Entry 1IGY (X-ray diffraction, 3.20 A resolution); this record covers chains B and D of the 4 polymer chains in the assembly.

Chain B (and D):
Name: IGG1 intact antibody mab61.1.3
Source organism: Mus musculus
Notes: antibody fragment or engineered binder; chain D of this document is another copy of the same molecule, construct and numbering; everything in this record applies to it too
Amino-acid sequence (434 residues; each row starts with the number of its first residue; note: 43 numbers in that range are skipped by the numbering (no residue carries them; nothing is unmodelled there); a row labelled like 82A-82C holds insertion residues (82A, then the next letters in order)):
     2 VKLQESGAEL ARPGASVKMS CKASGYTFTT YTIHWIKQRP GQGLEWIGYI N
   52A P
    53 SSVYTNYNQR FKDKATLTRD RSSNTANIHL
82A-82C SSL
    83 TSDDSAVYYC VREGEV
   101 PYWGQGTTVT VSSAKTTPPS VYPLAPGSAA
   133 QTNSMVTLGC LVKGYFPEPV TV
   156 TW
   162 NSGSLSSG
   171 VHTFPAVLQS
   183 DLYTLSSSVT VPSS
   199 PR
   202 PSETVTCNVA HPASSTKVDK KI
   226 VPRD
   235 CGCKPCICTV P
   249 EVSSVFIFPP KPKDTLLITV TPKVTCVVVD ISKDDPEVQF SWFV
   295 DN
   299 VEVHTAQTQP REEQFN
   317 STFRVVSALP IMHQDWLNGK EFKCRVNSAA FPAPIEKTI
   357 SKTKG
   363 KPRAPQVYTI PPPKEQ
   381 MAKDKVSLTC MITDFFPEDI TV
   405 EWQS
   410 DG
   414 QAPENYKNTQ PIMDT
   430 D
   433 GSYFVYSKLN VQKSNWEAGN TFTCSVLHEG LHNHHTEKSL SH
Sequence notes: conflict Lys-3 (Gln22 in 194362), Glu-6 (Gln25 in 194362), Ala-9 (Pro28 in 194362), 57 further conflict positions vs the reference (194362) not listed
Cystine bridges: Cys-22/Cys-92, Cys-142/Cys-208, Cys-274/Cys-340, Cys-390/Cys-456
Covalently attached groups: glycan linked to Asn-314
Reported in the primary citation:
  - post-translational modification sites: Asn-314
  - conformationally variable residues: Asp-229

How chain B and chain D interact:
Pairs across the interface (37):
  Cys-235(B) / Cys-237(D)
  Cys-237(B) / Cys-237(D)  disulfide
  Pro-239(B) / Cys-240(D)  hydrogen bond (backbone-side chain)
  Pro-239(B) / Asn-314(D)
  Cys-240(B) / Cys-240(D)  disulfide
  Ile-241(B) / Cys-240(D)
  Ile-241(B) / Cys-242(D)  hydrogen bond (backbone-side chain)
  Cys-242(B) / Cys-240(D)  hydrophobic
  Cys-242(B) / Cys-242(D)  disulfide
  Gln-368(B) / Lys-383(D)
  Tyr-370(B) / Glu-377(D)
  Tyr-370(B) / Gln-378(D)
  Thr-371(B) / Glu-377(D)
  Ile-372(B) / Ile-372(D)  hydrophobic
  Ile-372(B) / Pro-375(D)  hydrophobic
  Pro-375(B) / Ile-372(D)  hydrophobic
  Glu-377(B) / Tyr-370(D)
  Glu-377(B) / Thr-371(D)
  Glu-377(B) / Lys-470(D)  salt bridge
  Gln-378(B) / Tyr-370(D)
  Ser-387(B) / Met-391(D)
  Thr-389(B) / Tyr-438(D)  hydrogen bond
  Met-391(B) / Ser-387(D)
  Asn-418(B) / Thr-428(D)
  Asp-427(B) / Lys-440(D)  salt bridge
  Asp-427(B) / Asn-442(D)  hydrogen bond
  Thr-428(B) / Asn-418(D)  hydrogen bond
  Thr-428(B) / Asn-442(D)
  Phe-436(B) / Lys-440(D)
  Tyr-438(B) / Thr-389(D)  hydrogen bond
  Tyr-438(B) / Tyr-438(D)  hydrophobic
  Tyr-438(B) / Lys-440(D)
  Lys-440(B) / Asp-427(D)  salt bridge
  Lys-440(B) / Phe-436(D)
  Lys-440(B) / Tyr-438(D)
  Asn-442(B) / Asp-427(D)  hydrogen bond
  Lys-470(B) / Glu-377(D)  salt bridge
Also at the interface, not in a pair above, chain B (31 interface residues in all): Lys-383, Asp-394, Lys-420, Thr-422, Gln-423, Ile-425, Met-426
Also at the interface, not in a pair above, chain D (30 interface residues in all): Gly-236, Lys-238, Gln-368, Asp-394, Lys-420, Thr-422, Gln-423, Ile-425
Inter-chain disulfides: Cys-237(B)/Cys-237(D), Cys-240(B)/Cys-240(D), Cys-242(B)/Cys-242(D)
The authors on this interface:
  - residue pairs: Cys-237(B)/Cys-237(D), Cys-240(B)/Cys-240(D), Cys-242(B)/Cys-242(D)
  - interface residues, chain B: Val-55(B)

Summary:
Chain B and chain D form an interface of 31 and 30 residues respectively; the contacts include 3 disulfide
bonds, 7 hydrogen bonds and 4 salt bridges. Polar contacts include Glu-377(B)/Lys-470(D),
Asp-427(B)/Lys-440(D) and Pro-239(B)/Cys-240(D). The paper describes contacts between Cys-237(B) and
Cys-237(D), Cys-240(B) and Cys-240(D) and Cys-242(B) and Cys-242(D). From the paper: the interface residue
Val-55(B); a modification site at Asn-314(B).
Both chains are IGG1 intact antibody mab61.1.3 (Mus musculus). Entry 1IGY (Structure of immunoglobulin) was
determined by X-ray diffraction.
